Entry 9OGM (electron microscopy, 3.50 A resolution); this record covers chains M and C of the 17 polymer chains in the assembly.

== Chain M ==
Molecule: VRC01 Fab light chain
Organism: Homo sapiens
Notes: antibody fragment or engineered binder
Sequence (210 residues; numbered 1 to 216; 6 numbers in that range are skipped by the numbering (no residue carries them; nothing is unmodelled there); the number before each row is that of its first residue):
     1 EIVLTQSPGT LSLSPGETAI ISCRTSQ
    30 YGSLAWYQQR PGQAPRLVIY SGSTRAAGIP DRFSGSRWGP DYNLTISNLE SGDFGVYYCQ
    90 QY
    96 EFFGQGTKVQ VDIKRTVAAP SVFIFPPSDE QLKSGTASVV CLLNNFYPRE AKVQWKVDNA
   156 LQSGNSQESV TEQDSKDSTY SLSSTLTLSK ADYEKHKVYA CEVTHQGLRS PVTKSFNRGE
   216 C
Disordered / not traced: 1-2, 106-216
Disulfide bonds: Cys-23/Cys-88

== Chain C ==
Molecule: Envelope glycoprotein gp160
Organism: Human immunodeficiency virus 1
Reference sequence: chimeric construct of Q2N0S6, A0A6H1VGN1: residues 31-502 from Q2N0S6 (Q2N0S6_HV1) positions 30-504 (offset varies); residues 502-709 from A0A6H1VGN1 positions 509-706 (UniProt number = residue number - 3)
Sequence (735 residues; numbered 29 to 755 plus 42 insertion-coded residues; 34 numbers in that range are skipped by the numbering (no residue carries them; nothing is unmodelled there); the number before each row is that of its first residue; a row labelled like 184A-184L holds insertion residues (184A, then the next letters in order)):
    29 TGAENLWVTV YYGVPVWKDA ETTLFCASDA KAYETEKHNV WATHACVPTD PNPQEIHLEN
    89 VIEEFNMWKN NMVEQMHEDI ISLWDQSLKP CVKLTPLCVT LQCTNVTNNI T
   148 DDMRGELKNC SFNMTTELRD KKQKVYSLFY RLDVVQI
184A-184L NENQGNRSNNSN
   189 KEYRLINCNT SAITQACPKV SFEPIPIHYC APAGFAILKC KDKKFNGTGP CPSVSTVQCT
   249 HGIKPVVSTQ LLLNGSLAEE EVIIRSENIT NNAKNILVQL NTPVQINCTR PNNNTVKSIR
   309 I
   312 GPGQAFYYTG DI
  323A I
   324 GDIRQAHCNV SKATWNETLG KVVKQLRKHF GNNTIIRFAQ SSGGDLEVTT HSFNCGGEFF
   384 YCNTSGLFNS TWISN
   400 TSVQGSNSTG SNDSITLPCR IKQIINMWQR IGQAMYAPPI QGVIRCVSNI TGLILTRDGG
   460 STNSTTETFR PGGGDMRDNW RSELYKYKVV KIEPLGVAPT RCK
502A-502Z RRVVGSHSGSGGSGSGGHAAVGIGAV
503A-503C SLG
   522 FLGAAGSTMG AASMTLTVQA RNLLSGIVQQ QSNLLRAPEP QQHLLKDTHW GIKQLQARVL
   582 AVEHYLRDQQ LLGIWGCSGK LICCTNVPWN SSWSNRDLSE IWDKMTWLQW DKEISNYTQI
   642 IYGLLEESQN QQEKNEQDLL ALDKWASLWN WFDITNWLWY IKIFIMIVGG LIGLSIVFAV
   702 LSVIHRVRGS GGSGLEVLFQ GPGSLEWSHP QFEKGGGSGG GSGGGSWSHP QFEK
Disordered / not traced: 29-32, 58-65, 148-152, 184A-184L, 400-409, 502A-502Z, 503A-503C, 547-572, 660-755
Differences from the reference sequence: expression tag (29-30, 710-755); conflict Ile-90 (Thr89 in Q2N0S6), Glu-106 (Thr105 in Q2N0S6), Ile-271 (Met270 in Q2N0S6), Leu-288 (Phe287 in Q2N0S6), Val-304 (Arg303 in Q2N0S6), Tyr-319 (Ala316 in Q2N0S6), Asn-332 (Thr330 in Q2N0S6), Gln-363 (Asn361 in Q2N0S6), Cys-501 (Ala498 in Q2N0S6), Ser-503A (Phe516 in A0A6H1VGN1), Pro-559 (Ile556 in A0A6H1VGN1), Pro-561 (Ala558 in A0A6H1VGN1), Asp-568 (Leu565 in A0A6H1VGN1), His-570 (Val567 in A0A6H1VGN1), His-585 (Arg582 in A0A6H1VGN1), Cys-605 (Thr602 in A0A6H1VGN1), Asp-618 (Asn615 in A0A6H1VGN1), Lys-625 (Asn622 in A0A6H1VGN1), Thr-676 (Ser673 in A0A6H1VGN1), Ser-696 (Arg693 in A0A6H1VGN1); linker (502F-502S)
Disulfide bonds: Cys-119/Cys-205, Cys-126/Cys-196, Cys-131/Cys-157, Cys-218/Cys-247, Cys-228/Cys-239, Cys-296/Cys-331, Cys-378/Cys-445, Cys-385/Cys-418, Cys-501/Cys-605, Cys-598/Cys-604
Glycans and other covalent adducts: N-acetylglucosamine (NAG) linked to Asn-133, Asn-137, Asn-156, Asn-160, Asn-197, Asn-234, Asn-262, Asn-295, Asn-301, Asn-386, Asn-392, Asn-448; glycan linked to Asn-276, Asn-332

== Interface between chain M and chain C ==
Residue-residue contacts (10; chain M residue first):
  Val-3(M) / Asn-462(C)
  Gln-27(M) / Thr-278(C)
  Tyr-91(M) / Asn-276(C)
  Tyr-91(M) / Thr-278(C)
  Tyr-91(M) / Asn-279(C)
  Glu-96(M) / Asn-280(C)
  Phe-97(M) / Gly-459(C)
  Phe-97(M) / Ser-460(C)
  Phe-97(M) / Thr-461(C)
  Phe-97(M) / Asn-462(C)

== Overview ==
5 residues of chain M and 8 residues of chain C are in contact. Covalently linked N-acetylglucosamine: at
Asn-133(C), Asn-137(C), Asn-156(C), Asn-160(C), Asn-197(C) and Asn-234(C) and 6 more.
Chain M is VRC01 Fab light chain (Homo sapiens) and chain C is Envelope glycoprotein gp160 (Human
immunodeficiency virus 1); the structure, BG505 MD39.3 Env gp151 MPER nanodisc in complex with 10E8, BG18 and
VRC01 Fabs (1x 10E8 ..., was determined by electron microscopy together with 9OGL from the same study.
